Entry 4HBH (X-ray diffraction, 2.93 A resolution); this record covers chains L and M of the 3 polymer chains in the assembly.

[Chain L]
Molecule: Reaction center protein L chain
From: Rhodobacter sphaeroides
Reference sequence: P0C0Y8 (RCEL_RHOSH); residues 1-281 here correspond to UniProt positions 2-282 (UniProt number = residue number + 1)
Amino-acid sequence (281 residues; each row starts with the number of its first residue):
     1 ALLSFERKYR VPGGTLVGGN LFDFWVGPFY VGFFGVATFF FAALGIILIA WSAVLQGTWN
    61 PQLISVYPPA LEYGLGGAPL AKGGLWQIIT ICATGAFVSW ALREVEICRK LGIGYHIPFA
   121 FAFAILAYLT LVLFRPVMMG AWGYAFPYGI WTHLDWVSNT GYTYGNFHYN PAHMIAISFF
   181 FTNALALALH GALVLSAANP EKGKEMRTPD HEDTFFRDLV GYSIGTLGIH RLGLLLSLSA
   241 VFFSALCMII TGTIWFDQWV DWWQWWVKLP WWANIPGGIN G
Metal / ion sites: Fe ion: His-190, His-230 (shared with His-219(M), Glu-234(M), His-266(M) of chain M)
Ligand contacts:
  - bacteriochlorophyll a (BCL), molecule 1: Ile-46, Phe-97, Tyr-128, Leu-131, Phe-146, Ile-150, Trp-151, His-153, Leu-154, Trp-156, Val-157
  - bacteriochlorophyll a (BCL), molecule 2: Phe-97, Phe-121, Ala-124, Ile-125, Ala-127, Tyr-128, Leu-131, Trp-156, Val-157, Ser-158, Thr-160, Gly-161, Tyr-162, Asn-166, Phe-167, His-168, His-173, Ala-176, Ile-177, Phe-180, Phe-181, Val-241, Ser-244, Ala-245, Cys-247, Met-248
  - bacteriochlorophyll a (BCL), molecule 3: Val-157, Tyr-162, His-168, Phe-181
  - bacteriochlorophyll a (BCL), molecule 4: His-168, His-173, Met-174, Ile-177, Ser-178, Phe-181, Thr-182, Leu-185
  - bacteriopheophytin a (BPH), molecule 1: Phe-41, Ala-42, Gly-45, Ile-49, Ile-89, Cys-92, Ala-93, Ala-96, Phe-97, Trp-100, Glu-104, Ile-117, Ala-120, Phe-121, Ala-124, Tyr-128, Phe-146, Tyr-148, Gly-149, Ile-150, His-153, Phe-180, Ser-237, Leu-238, Val-241
  - bacteriopheophytin a (BPH), molecule 2: Phe-181, Ala-184, Leu-185, Ala-188, Leu-189, Phe-216, Leu-219, Val-220
  - ubiquinone-10 (U10), molecule 1: Phe-29, Tyr-30, Val-31, Gly-35, Thr-38, Phe-39, Trp-100, Arg-103
  - ubiquinone-10 (U10), molecule 2: Ser-178, Phe-179, Thr-182, Leu-185, Ala-186, Leu-189, His-190, Phe-216, Tyr-222, Ile-224, Ile-229, Leu-232, Leu-236
  - ubiquinone-10 (U10), molecule 3: Leu-189, His-190, Leu-193, Val-194, Pro-209, Glu-212, Asp-213, Phe-216, Val-220, Tyr-222, Ser-223, Ile-224, Gly-225, Thr-226, Ile-229

[Chain M]
Molecule: Reaction center protein M chain
From: Rhodobacter sphaeroides
Reference sequence: P0C0Y9 (RCEM_RHOSH); residues 1-302 here correspond to UniProt positions 2-303 (UniProt number = residue number + 1)
Amino-acid sequence (313 residues; numbered 1 to 313; the number before each row is that of its first residue):
     1 AEYQNIFSQV QVRGPADLGM TEDVNLANRS GVGPFSTLLG WFGNAQLGPI YLGSLGVLSL
    61 FSGLMWFFTI GIWFWYQAGW NPAVFLRDLF FFSLEPPAPE YGLSFAAPLK EGGLWLIASF
   121 FMFVAVWSWW GRTYLRAQAL GMGKHTAWAF LSAIWLWMVL GFIRPILMGS WSEAVPYGIF
   181 SHLDWTNNFS LVHGNLFYNP FHGLSIAFLY GSALLFAMHG ATILAVSRFG GERELEQIAD
   241 RGTAAERAAL FWRWTMGFNA TMEGNHRWAI WMAVLVTLTG GIGILLSGTV VDNWYVWGQN
   301 HGMAPLNHHH HHH
Not modelled in the structure: 1, 303-313
Construct notes: engineered mutation Asn-265 (Ile266 in P0C0Y9); expression tag (303-313)
Swiss-Prot annotation at these positions:
  - binding site ((7R,8Z)-bacteriochlorophyll b): His-182, His-202
  - binding site (Fe cation): His-219, Glu-234, His-266
  - binding site (a ubiquinone): Trp-252
Metal / ion sites: Fe ion: His-219, Glu-234, His-266 (shared with His-190(L), His-230(L) of chain L)
Ligand contacts:
  - bacteriochlorophyll a (BCL), molecule 1: Trp-66, Met-122, Val-126, Ala-153, Ile-154, Leu-156, Trp-157, Leu-160, Trp-185, Thr-186, Asn-187, Phe-189, Ser-190, Asn-195, Leu-196, Phe-197, His-202, Ser-205, Ile-206, Leu-209, Tyr-210, Val-276, Thr-277, Gly-280, Gly-281, Gly-283, Ile-284
  - bacteriochlorophyll a (BCL), molecule 2: Met-122, Trp-157, Leu-160, Val-175, Ile-179, His-182, Leu-183, Trp-185, Thr-186
  - bacteriochlorophyll a (BCL), molecule 3: Thr-186, Phe-197, Leu-209, Tyr-210
  - bacteriochlorophyll a (BCL), molecule 4: Phe-197, Gly-203, Ile-206, Ala-207, Tyr-210, Gly-211, Leu-214
  - bacteriopheophytin a (BPH), molecule 1: Ser-59, Gly-63, Leu-64, Ala-125, Val-126, Trp-129, Thr-133, Thr-146, Ala-149, Phe-150, Ala-153, Ala-273, Val-274, Thr-277
  - bacteriopheophytin a (BPH), molecule 2: Tyr-210, Ala-213, Leu-214, Ala-217, Met-218, Trp-252, Thr-255, Met-256
  - spheroidene (SPO): Trp-66, Phe-67, Phe-68, Ile-70, Gly-71, Phe-74, Trp-75, Phe-85, Leu-89, Ser-119, Phe-120, Met-122, Phe-123, Trp-157, Met-158, Leu-160, Gly-161, Phe-162, Trp-171, Val-175, Pro-176, Tyr-177, Gly-178, Ile-179, His-182
  - ubiquinone-10 (U10): Leu-214, Leu-215, Met-218, His-219, Thr-222, Ile-223, Ala-245, Ala-248, Ala-249, Trp-252, Met-256, Phe-258, Asn-259, Ala-260, Thr-261, Met-262, Asn-265, Trp-268, Met-272

[How chain L and chain M interact]
Pairs across the interface (207; chain L residue first):
  Ala-1(L) / Arg-253(M)
  Leu-3(L) / Leu-250(M)  hydrophobic
  Leu-3(L) / Arg-253(M)
  Leu-3(L) / Asn-259(M)
  Phe-5(L) / Arg-241(M)
  Phe-5(L) / Glu-246(M)
  Phe-5(L) / Leu-250(M)  hydrophobic
  Glu-6(L) / Leu-250(M)
  Glu-6(L) / Arg-253(M)  salt bridge
  Glu-6(L) / Trp-254(M)  hydrogen bond
  Lys-8(L) / Glu-246(M)  salt bridge
  Tyr-9(L) / Thr-243(M)  hydrogen bond
  Tyr-9(L) / Glu-246(M)  hydrogen bond
  Tyr-9(L) / Arg-247(M)
  Tyr-9(L) / Leu-250(M)  hydrophobic
  Arg-10(L) / Trp-254(M)
  Trp-25(L) / Trp-254(M)
  Pro-28(L) / Arg-253(M)
  Pro-28(L) / Trp-254(M)
  Pro-28(L) / Gly-257(M)
  Phe-29(L) / Trp-254(M)
  Phe-29(L) / Thr-255(M)
  Phe-29(L) / Met-256(M)
  Phe-29(L) / Gly-257(M)
  Tyr-30(L) / Trp-254(M)  hydrogen bond (backbone-backbone)
  Trp-100(L) / Thr-255(M)
  Arg-103(L) / Trp-254(M)  hydrogen bond (side chain-backbone)
  Arg-103(L) / Thr-255(M)  hydrogen bond (side chain-backbone)
  Glu-104(L) / Phe-251(M)
  Glu-104(L) / Thr-255(M)
  Ile-107(L) / Phe-251(M)  hydrophobic
  Ile-107(L) / Trp-254(M)  hydrophobic
  Ile-107(L) / Thr-255(M)
  Cys-108(L) / Phe-251(M)  hydrophobic
  Lys-110(L) / Trp-254(M)
  Leu-111(L) / Arg-247(M)  hydrogen bond (backbone-side chain)
  Leu-111(L) / Phe-251(M)
  Leu-111(L) / Trp-254(M)  hydrophobic
  Gly-112(L) / Arg-228(M)  hydrogen bond (backbone-side chain)
  Gly-112(L) / Phe-229(M)
  Ile-113(L) / Ala-225(M)
  Ile-113(L) / Val-226(M)  hydrophobic
  Ile-113(L) / Arg-228(M)
  Ile-113(L) / Phe-229(M)  hydrophobic
  Ile-113(L) / Phe-251(M)  hydrophobic
  Gly-114(L) / Ala-225(M)  hydrogen bond (backbone-backbone)
  Gly-114(L) / Arg-228(M)
  His-116(L) / Gln-4(M)  hydrogen bond (side chain-backbone)
  His-116(L) / Ala-221(M)
  His-116(L) / Leu-224(M)
  His-116(L) / Ala-225(M)
  Ile-117(L) / Ala-221(M)  hydrophobic
  Ile-117(L) / Thr-222(M)
  Ile-117(L) / Phe-251(M)  hydrophobic
  Ile-117(L) / Trp-252(M)  hydrophobic
  Trp-151(L) / Phe-197(M)
  Leu-154(L) / Phe-197(M)  hydrophobic
  Val-157(L) / Phe-197(M)  hydrophobic
  Ser-158(L) / Phe-197(M)
  Tyr-162(L) / Asn-187(M)  hydrogen bond
  Tyr-162(L) / Leu-191(M)
  Asn-166(L) / Leu-183(M)
  Asn-166(L) / Asp-184(M)
  Asn-166(L) / Asn-187(M)
  His-168(L) / Leu-183(M)  hydrogen bond (side chain-backbone)
  His-168(L) / Thr-186(M)
  Tyr-169(L) / Phe-180(M)  hydrophobic
  Tyr-169(L) / Asp-184(M)  hydrogen bond
  Met-174(L) / Phe-180(M)  hydrophobic
  Met-174(L) / Leu-183(M)  hydrophobic
  Phe-180(L) / Leu-209(M)
  Phe-180(L) / Ala-213(M)  hydrophobic
  Asn-183(L) / Ser-212(M)  hydrogen bond (side chain-backbone)
  Asn-183(L) / Ala-213(M)
  Asn-183(L) / Phe-216(M)
  Ala-184(L) / Ala-273(M)
  Ala-186(L) / Phe-216(M)
  Leu-187(L) / Ser-212(M)
  Leu-187(L) / Phe-216(M)
  Leu-187(L) / Ala-269(M)  hydrophobic
  Leu-187(L) / Ala-273(M)  hydrophobic
  Ala-188(L) / Ala-273(M)
  His-190(L) / His-219(M)  hydrogen bond
  His-190(L) / Glu-234(M)  salt bridge
  His-190(L) / His-266(M)  hydrogen bond
  Gly-191(L) / His-266(M)
  Ala-192(L) / His-145(M)
  Ala-192(L) / Thr-146(M)
  Ala-192(L) / Ile-270(M)  hydrophobic
  Val-194(L) / Glu-234(M)
  Val-194(L) / Leu-235(M)
  Val-194(L) / His-266(M)
  Leu-195(L) / His-145(M)
  Leu-195(L) / Glu-263(M)
  Leu-195(L) / His-266(M)
  Leu-195(L) / Arg-267(M)
  Ser-196(L) / Met-142(M)
  Ser-196(L) / Gly-143(M)  hydrogen bond (backbone-backbone)
  Ser-196(L) / His-145(M)
  Ala-197(L) / Leu-235(M)  hydrophobic
  Ala-198(L) / Leu-235(M)
  Ala-198(L) / Ile-238(M)  hydrophobic
  Asn-199(L) / Gly-143(M)
  Asn-199(L) / His-145(M)
  Asn-199(L) / Glu-263(M)  hydrogen bond
  Asn-199(L) / Arg-267(M)  hydrogen bond
  Pro-200(L) / Gly-141(M)
  Pro-200(L) / Gly-143(M)
  Glu-201(L) / Gln-138(M)
  Glu-201(L) / Gly-141(M)  hydrogen bond (backbone-backbone)
  Glu-201(L) / Met-142(M)
  Glu-201(L) / Lys-144(M)  salt bridge
  Lys-204(L) / Gly-141(M)
  Met-206(L) / Leu-235(M)
  Met-206(L) / Ala-239(M)  hydrophobic
  Arg-207(L) / Glu-22(M)  salt bridge
  Arg-207(L) / Leu-140(M)  hydrogen bond (side chain-backbone)
  Arg-207(L) / Gly-141(M)
  Arg-207(L) / Met-142(M)
  Arg-207(L) / Leu-235(M)
  Thr-208(L) / Leu-235(M)
  Pro-209(L) / Leu-235(M)
  Asp-210(L) / Met-20(M)
  His-211(L) / Met-20(M)
  His-211(L) / Glu-22(M)  salt bridge
  His-211(L) / Leu-140(M)
  His-211(L) / Met-142(M)
  Glu-212(L) / Leu-235(M)
  Asp-213(L) / Asn-44(M)  hydrogen bond
  Thr-214(L) / Gly-19(M)
  Thr-214(L) / Met-20(M)  hydrogen bond (side chain-backbone)
  Thr-214(L) / Arg-29(M)
  Thr-214(L) / Leu-140(M)
  Phe-215(L) / Thr-133(M)
  Phe-215(L) / Arg-136(M)
  Phe-215(L) / Ala-137(M)
  Phe-215(L) / Leu-140(M)  hydrophobic
  Phe-215(L) / Thr-146(M)
  Arg-217(L) / Asn-44(M)
  Arg-217(L) / Gln-46(M)
  Arg-217(L) / Gly-48(M)
  Arg-217(L) / Pro-49(M)
  Arg-217(L) / Ile-50(M)
  Asp-218(L) / Val-24(M)
  Asp-218(L) / Arg-29(M)  salt bridge
  Asp-218(L) / Pro-49(M)
  Asp-218(L) / Ile-50(M)
  Asp-218(L) / Tyr-51(M)  hydrogen bond (backbone-backbone)
  Asp-218(L) / Arg-132(M)  hydrogen bond (backbone-side chain)
  Leu-219(L) / Trp-129(M)
  Leu-219(L) / Arg-132(M)  hydrogen bond (backbone-side chain)
  Leu-219(L) / Thr-133(M)
  Val-220(L) / Ile-50(M)
  Gly-221(L) / Leu-47(M)
  Gly-221(L) / Gly-48(M)  hydrogen bond (backbone-backbone)
  Gly-221(L) / Ile-50(M)
  Tyr-222(L) / Leu-39(M)
  Tyr-222(L) / Asn-44(M)  hydrogen bond (side chain-backbone)
  Tyr-222(L) / Gln-46(M)
  Tyr-222(L) / Leu-47(M)  hydrophobic
  Ser-223(L) / Asn-44(M)  hydrogen bond (backbone-side chain)
  Ile-224(L) / Gly-43(M)
  Ile-224(L) / Asn-44(M)  hydrogen bond (backbone-backbone)
  Gly-225(L) / Asn-44(M)
  Thr-226(L) / Glu-232(M)
  Leu-227(L) / Asn-5(M)
  Leu-227(L) / Leu-224(M)  hydrophobic
  Leu-227(L) / Glu-232(M)
  Gly-228(L) / Phe-42(M)
  Ile-229(L) / Phe-216(M)
  His-230(L) / His-219(M)  hydrogen bond
  His-230(L) / Gly-220(M)
  His-230(L) / Ile-223(M)
  His-230(L) / Glu-234(M)  salt bridge
  Arg-231(L) / Asn-5(M)  hydrogen bond (side chain-backbone)
  Arg-231(L) / Ile-6(M)  hydrogen bond (side chain-backbone)
  Arg-231(L) / Phe-7(M)
  Arg-231(L) / Ser-8(M)  hydrogen bond
  Arg-231(L) / Trp-41(M)  hydrogen bond (side chain-backbone)
  Arg-231(L) / Phe-42(M)  hydrogen bond (side chain-backbone)
  Arg-231(L) / Leu-224(M)
  Leu-232(L) / Phe-42(M)
  Gly-233(L) / Phe-216(M)
  Leu-234(L) / Leu-224(M)  hydrophobic
  Ser-237(L) / Ala-213(M)  hydrogen bond (side chain-backbone)
  Ser-237(L) / Ala-217(M)  hydrogen bond (side chain-backbone)
  Trp-263(L) / Phe-90(M)  hydrophobic
  Trp-263(L) / Phe-180(M)  hydrophobic
  Trp-266(L) / Leu-86(M)  hydrogen bond (side chain-backbone)
  Trp-266(L) / Arg-87(M)  hydrogen bond (side chain-backbone)
  Val-267(L) / Arg-87(M)
  Trp-272(L) / Ala-83(M)
  Trp-272(L) / Leu-86(M)  hydrophobic
  Trp-272(L) / Arg-87(M)  hydrogen bond (backbone-side chain)
  Ile-275(L) / Asn-81(M)
  Ile-275(L) / Val-84(M)  hydrophobic
  Ile-275(L) / Arg-87(M)  hydrogen bond (backbone-side chain)
  Gly-277(L) / Arg-87(M)  hydrogen bond (backbone-side chain)
  Gly-278(L) / Gln-77(M)
  Gly-278(L) / Val-84(M)
  Gly-278(L) / Asp-88(M)
  Ile-279(L) / Asp-88(M)  hydrogen bond (backbone-side chain)
  Ile-279(L) / Phe-91(M)  hydrophobic
  Asn-280(L) / Arg-87(M)
  Asn-280(L) / Asp-88(M)  hydrogen bond
  Asn-280(L) / Phe-91(M)
  Gly-281(L) / Arg-87(M)
Other interface residues (no listed pair), chain L (98 interface residues in all): Ala-120, Asp-155, Phe-181, Leu-189, Leu-193, Leu-235, Ala-273, Asn-274, Pro-276
Other interface residues (no listed pair), chain M (99 interface residues in all): Asp-17, Ala-78, Phe-92, Ala-149, Asn-195, Tyr-198, Leu-215, Met-218, Ala-249, Met-272

[Overview]
98 residues of chain L and 99 residues of chain M are in contact, with 45 hydrogen bonds and 8 salt bridges.
Among the polar pairs are Glu-6(L)/Arg-253(M), Lys-8(L)/Glu-246(M) and His-190(L)/Glu-234(M).
Here chain L is Reaction center protein L chain and chain M is Reaction center protein M chain, both from
Rhodobacter sphaeroides. Entry 4HBH (Bacterial Photosynthetic Reaction Center from Rhodobacter sphaeroides
with ILE M265 replaced with ASN) was determined by X-ray diffraction.
